Entry 4BQ3 (X-ray diffraction, 2.10 A resolution); this record covers chain A.

[Chain A]
Name: B-agarase
Source organism: Saccharophagus degradans
Notes: EC 3.2.1.81; fragment: catalytic module, residues 47-793
UniProt: Q21HC5 (Q21HC5_SACD2); residues 47-793 here = UniProt positions 47-793
Sequence (750 residues; each row starts with the number of its first residue):
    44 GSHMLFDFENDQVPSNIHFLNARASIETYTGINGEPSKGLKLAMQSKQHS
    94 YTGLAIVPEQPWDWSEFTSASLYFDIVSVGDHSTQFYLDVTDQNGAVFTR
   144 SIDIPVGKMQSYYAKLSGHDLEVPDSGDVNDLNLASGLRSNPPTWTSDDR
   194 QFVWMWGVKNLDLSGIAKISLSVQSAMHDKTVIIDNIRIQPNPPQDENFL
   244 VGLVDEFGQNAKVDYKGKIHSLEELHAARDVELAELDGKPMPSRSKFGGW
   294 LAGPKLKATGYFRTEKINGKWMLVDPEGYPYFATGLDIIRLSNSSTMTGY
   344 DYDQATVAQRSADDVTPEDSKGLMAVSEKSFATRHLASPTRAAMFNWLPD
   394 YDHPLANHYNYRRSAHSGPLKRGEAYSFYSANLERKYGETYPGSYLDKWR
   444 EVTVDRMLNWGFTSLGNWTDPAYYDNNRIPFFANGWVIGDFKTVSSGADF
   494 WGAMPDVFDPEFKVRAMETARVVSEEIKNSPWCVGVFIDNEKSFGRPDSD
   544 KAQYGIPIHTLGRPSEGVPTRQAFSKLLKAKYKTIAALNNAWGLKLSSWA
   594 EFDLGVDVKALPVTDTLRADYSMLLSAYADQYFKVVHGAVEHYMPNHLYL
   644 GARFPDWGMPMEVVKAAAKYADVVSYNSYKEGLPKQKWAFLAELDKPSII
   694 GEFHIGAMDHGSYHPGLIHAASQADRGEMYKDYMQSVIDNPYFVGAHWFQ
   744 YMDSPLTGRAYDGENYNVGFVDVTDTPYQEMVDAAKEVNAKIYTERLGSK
Unresolved in the structure: 44, 166-172, 792-793
Construct notes: expression tag (44-46)
Bound ions: Ca2+: Asp50, Glu52, Ser80, Lys81, Asp228
Residues lining bound ligands: neoagarobiose (47N): Trp199, Phe493, Trp494, Glu534, Arg539, Asp649, Trp650, Tyr672, Leu710, Glu757

[In short]
Bound to chain A: neoagarobiose. The Ca2+ site is built by Asp50, Glu52, Ser80, Lys81 and Asp228.
Chain A is B-agarase (Saccharophagus degradans); the structure, Structural analysis of an exo-beta-agarase,
was determined by X-ray diffraction (same publication as 4BQ2, 4BQ4 and 4BQ5).
